PDB entry 1LA6 | X-ray diffraction, 2.00 A resolution | chains A and B

[Chain A]
Protein: Hemoglobin alpha-1 chain
Organism: Trematomus newnesi
UniProtKB: P45718 (HBA1_TRENE); residue numbers follow UniProt; this construct covers 1-142
Amino-acid sequence (143 residues; numbered 0 to 142; the number before each row is that of its first residue; numbering starts at 0):
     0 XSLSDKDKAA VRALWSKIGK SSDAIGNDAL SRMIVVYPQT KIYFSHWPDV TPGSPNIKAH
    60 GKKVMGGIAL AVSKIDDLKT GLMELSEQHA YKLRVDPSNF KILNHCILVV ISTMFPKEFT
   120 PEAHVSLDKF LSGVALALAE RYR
Modified residues: ACE (acetyl group) at position 0
Metal / ion sites: heme Fe: H88 (together with carbon monoxide)
Ligand contacts:
  - carbon monoxide (CMO): L29, F43, H59, V63, H88, L102
  - heme (HEM): M32, T39, Y42, F43, H45, W46, H59, K62, V63, G66, I67, L84, Q87, H88, L92, V94, N98, F99, L102, N103, V133, L137
UniProt features mapped onto this chain:
  - binding site (O2): H59
  - binding site (heme b): H88
  - modified residue: S1 (N-acetylserine)
Reported in the primary citation:
  - conformationally variable residues (side-chain flip): Y141

[Chain B]
Protein: Hemoglobin beta-1/2 chain
Organism: Trematomus newnesi
UniProtKB: P45720 (HBB_TRENE); numbering as in UniProt (aligned over 1-146)
Amino-acid sequence (146 residues; numbered 1 to 146; the number before each row is that of its first residue):
     1 VEWTDKERSI ISDIFSHMDY DDIGPKALSR CLVVYPWTQR YFSGFGNLYN AEGIMSNANV
    61 AAHGIKVLHG LDRGMKNMDN IADAYTDLST LHSEKLHVDP DNFKLLSDCI TIVLAAKMGH
   121 AFTAETQGAF QKFLAAVVSA LGKQYH
Disordered / not traced: 43-53, 144-146
Metal / ion sites: heme Fe: H63, H92
Ligand contacts: heme (HEM): T38, Y41, F42, H63, K66, V67, G70, L88, L91, H92, L96, V98, N102, F103, L106, L141
UniProt features mapped onto this chain:
  - binding site (heme b): H63, H92
Reported in the primary citation:
  - conformationally variable residues (order/disorder transition, side-chain flip): S43 to G53, H97, K143 to H146

[Interface between chain A and chain B]
Residue-residue contacts (34; chain A residue first):
  R31(A) - F122(B)  hydrogen bond (side chain-backbone)
  R31(A) - T123(B)  hydrogen bond (side chain-backbone)
  R31(A) - A124(B)
  R31(A) - Q127(B)  hydrogen bond
  V34(A) - A124(B)  hydrophobic
  V35(A) - A124(B)
  V35(A) - Q127(B)
  V35(A) - G128(B)
  V35(A) - Q131(B)
  Y36(A) - Q131(B)  hydrogen bond
  H104(A) - D108(B)
  H104(A) - Q131(B)  hydrogen bond
  V108(A) - F122(B)  hydrophobic
  V108(A) - Q127(B)
  S111(A) - I112(B)  hydrogen bond (side chain-backbone)
  S111(A) - A116(B)
  T112(A) - A115(B)
  T112(A) - G119(B)
  M113(A) - H120(B)
  P115(A) - A116(B)
  F118(A) - R30(B)  hydrogen bond (backbone-side chain)
  F118(A) - I112(B)  hydrophobic
  T119(A) - R30(B)
  P120(A) - R30(B)
  P120(A) - V33(B)
  P120(A) - M55(B)  hydrophobic
  E121(A) - M55(B)
  H123(A) - R30(B)  hydrogen bond
  H123(A) - V34(B)
  H123(A) - I112(B)
  V124(A) - V33(B)
  V124(A) - V34(B)
  D127(A) - V34(B)
  D127(A) - Y35(B)  hydrogen bond
Interface residues without a listed pair, chain A (19 interface residues in all): C105, L107
Interface residues without a listed pair, chain B (19 interface residues in all): T111, E125

[Overview]
The chain A/chain B interface involves 19 residues from each chain; the contacts include 9 hydrogen bonds.
Polar pairs include R31(A)-F122(B), R31(A)-T123(B) and R31(A)-Q127(B). Chain A binds heme and carbon monoxide.
Bound to chain B: heme. From the paper: conformational variability at Y141(A) and S43(B) among others.
Here chain A is Hemoglobin alpha-1 chain and chain B is Hemoglobin beta-1/2 chain, both from Trematomus
newnesi. Entry 1LA6 (The crystal structure of Trematomus newnesi hemoglobin in a partial hemichrome state) was
determined by X-ray diffraction.
